PDB entry 1AZG | solution NMR | chains A and B

== Chain A ==
Protein: Pro-pro-arg-pro-leu-pro-val-ala-pro-gly-ser-ser-lys-thr
Notes: fragment: p85 subunit of pi3-kinase, residues 91 - 104
UniProtKB: P27986 (P85A_HUMAN); residues 91-104 here = UniProt positions 91-104
Chain sequence (14 residues; row label = number of the first residue in the row):
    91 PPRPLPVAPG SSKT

== Chain B ==
Protein: FYN
From: Homo sapiens
Notes: EC 2.7.1.112; fragment: sh3 domain, residues 82 - 148; engineered mutation(s): N-TERMINAL GS FROM EXPRESSION SYSTEM
UniProtKB: P06241 (FYN_HUMAN); residues 82-148 here correspond to UniProt positions 81-147 (UniProt number = residue number - 1)
Chain sequence (67 residues; row label = number of the first residue in the row):
    82 TGVTLFVALY DYEARTEDDL SFHKGEKFQI LNSSEGDWWE ARSLTTGETG YIPSNYVAPV
   142 DSIQAEE
Not modelled in the structure: 82-83, 142-148

== How chain A and chain B interact ==
Contacting residue pairs - 14 pairs, chain A then chain B:
  Arg93(A) - Asp118(B)
  Arg93(A) - Trp119(B)
  Pro94(A) - Trp119(B)
  Leu95(A) - Asp118(B)
  Leu95(A) - Trp119(B)
  Leu95(A) - Asn136(B)
  Pro96(A) - Tyr93(B)
  Pro96(A) - Trp119(B)
  Pro96(A) - Pro134(B)
  Pro96(A) - Asn136(B)
  Pro96(A) - Tyr137(B)
  Val97(A) - Tyr137(B)
  Ala98(A) - Tyr137(B)
  Pro99(A) - Tyr91(B)
Also at the interface, not in a pair above, chain B (8 interface residues in all): Gly117

== Overview ==
7 residues of chain A face 8 of chain B across their interface.
Chain A is Pro-pro-arg-pro-leu-pro-val-ala-pro-gly-ser-ser-lys-thr and chain B is FYN (Homo sapiens); the
structure, NMR study of the SH3 domain from fyn proto-oncogene tyrosine kinase kinase complexed with the
synthetic ..., was determined by solution NMR, deposited together with 1A0N.
